PDB entry 3AOE | X-ray diffraction, 2.60 A resolution | chains C and D of the 6 polymer chains in the assembly

# Chain C (and D)
Molecule: Glutamate dehydrogenase
Organism: Thermus thermophilus
Notes: EC 1.4.1.3; chain D of this document is another copy of the same molecule, construct and numbering; everything in this record applies to it too
UniProtKB: Q72IC0 (Q72IC0_THET2); numbering as in UniProt (aligned over 1-419)
Chain sequence (419 residues; row label = number of the first residue in the row):
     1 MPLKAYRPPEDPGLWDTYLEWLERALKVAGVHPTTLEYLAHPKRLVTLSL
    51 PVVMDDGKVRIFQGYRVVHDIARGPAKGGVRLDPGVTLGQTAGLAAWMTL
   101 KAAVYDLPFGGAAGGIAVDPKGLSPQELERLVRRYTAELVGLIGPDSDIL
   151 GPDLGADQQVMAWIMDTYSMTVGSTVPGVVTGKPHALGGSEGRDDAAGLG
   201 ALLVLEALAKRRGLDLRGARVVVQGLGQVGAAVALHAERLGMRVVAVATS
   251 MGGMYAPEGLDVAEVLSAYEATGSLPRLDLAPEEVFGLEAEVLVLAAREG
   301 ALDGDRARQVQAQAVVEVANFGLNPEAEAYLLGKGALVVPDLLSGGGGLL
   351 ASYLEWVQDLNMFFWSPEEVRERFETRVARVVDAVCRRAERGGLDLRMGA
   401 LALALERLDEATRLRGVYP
Disordered / not traced: 1-2 (chain D: 1-3)
Residues lining bound ligands: leucine (LEU): Tyr38, Ile71, Ala72, Thr412, Arg415, Gly416, Val417, Tyr418

# How chain C and chain D interact
Residue-residue contacts (44; chain C residue first):
  Tyr6(C) - Gln63(D)
  Arg7(C) - Glu10(D)  salt bridge
  Pro9(C) - Pro9(D)  hydrophobic
  Pro9(C) - Glu10(D)
  Thr34(C) - Val59(D)
  Glu37(C) - Val59(D)
  Glu37(C) - Ile61(D)
  Tyr38(C) - Pro51(D)
  Tyr38(C) - Arg134(D)
  His41(C) - Ser49(D)
  His41(C) - Ile61(D)
  Pro42(C) - Ser49(D)  hydrogen bond (backbone-side chain)
  Lys43(C) - Leu48(D)
  Lys43(C) - Ser49(D)  hydrogen bond (backbone-backbone)
  Lys43(C) - Glu138(D)  salt bridge
  Arg44(C) - Thr47(D)
  Leu45(C) - Leu45(D)
  Leu45(C) - Val46(D)
  Leu45(C) - Thr47(D)  hydrogen bond (backbone-backbone)
  Val46(C) - Leu45(D)
  Thr47(C) - Arg44(D)
  Thr47(C) - Leu45(D)  hydrogen bond (backbone-backbone)
  Leu48(C) - Lys43(D)
  Ser49(C) - His41(D)
  Ser49(C) - Pro42(D)  hydrogen bond (side chain-backbone)
  Ser49(C) - Lys43(D)  hydrogen bond (backbone-backbone)
  Pro51(C) - Tyr38(D)
  Val53(C) - Val417(D)  hydrophobic
  Val59(C) - Thr34(D)
  Val59(C) - Glu37(D)
  Val59(C) - Val417(D)  hydrophobic
  Ile61(C) - Glu37(D)
  Ile61(C) - His41(D)
  Gln63(C) - Tyr6(D)
  Arg134(C) - Tyr418(D)  hydrogen bond (side chain-backbone)
  Arg134(C) - Pro419(D)  hydrogen bond (side chain-backbone)
  Ala137(C) - Pro419(D)  hydrophobic
  Glu138(C) - Lys43(D)
  Leu142(C) - Leu142(D)  hydrophobic
  Val417(C) - Val53(D)  hydrophobic
  Val417(C) - Val59(D)  hydrophobic
  Tyr418(C) - Arg134(D)  hydrogen bond (backbone-side chain)
  Pro419(C) - Arg134(D)  hydrogen bond (backbone-side chain)
  Pro419(C) - Ala137(D)  hydrophobic
Interface residues without a listed pair, chain C (28 interface residues in all): Glu10

# In short
28 residues of chain C face 27 of chain D across their interface; the contacts include 10 hydrogen bonds and 2
salt bridges. Polar pairs include Arg7(C)-Glu10(D), Lys43(C)-Glu138(D) and Pro42(C)-Ser49(D). Chain C binds
leucine.
Both chains are Glutamate dehydrogenase (Thermus thermophilus). Entry 3AOE (Crystal structure of
hetero-hexameric glutamate dehydrogenase from Thermus thermophilus (Leu bound form)) was determined by X-ray
diffraction.
